8X8N - chains A and B of the 6 polymer chains in the assembly; structure by electron microscopy, 2.90 A resolution.

[Chain A]
Protein: Guanine nucleotide-binding protein G(i) subunit alpha
From: Homo sapiens
Sequence (360 residues; each row starts with the number of its first residue):
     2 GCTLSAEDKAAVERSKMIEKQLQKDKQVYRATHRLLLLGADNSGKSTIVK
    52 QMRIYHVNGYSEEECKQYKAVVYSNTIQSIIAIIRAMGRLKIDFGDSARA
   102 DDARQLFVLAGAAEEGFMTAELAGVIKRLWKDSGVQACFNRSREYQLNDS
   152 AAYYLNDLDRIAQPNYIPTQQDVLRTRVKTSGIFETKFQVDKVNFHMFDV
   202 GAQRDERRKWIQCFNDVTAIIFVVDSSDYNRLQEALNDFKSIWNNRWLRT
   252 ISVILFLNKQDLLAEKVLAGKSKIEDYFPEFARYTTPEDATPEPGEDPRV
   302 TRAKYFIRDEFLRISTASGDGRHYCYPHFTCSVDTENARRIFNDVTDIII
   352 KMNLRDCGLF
Not modelled in the structure: 2, 56-179

[Chain B]
Protein: Guanine nucleotide-binding protein G(I)/G(S)/G(T) subunit beta-1
From: Homo sapiens
UniProtKB: P62873 (GBB1_HUMAN); residues 7-345 here correspond to UniProt positions 2-340 (UniProt number = residue number - 5)
Sequence (371 residues; numbered 1 to 371; the number before each row is that of its first residue):
     1 MGSLLQSELDQLRQEAEQLKNQIRDARKACADATLSQITNNIDPVGRIQM
    51 RTRRTLRGHLAKIYAMHWGTDSRLLVSASQDGKLIIWDSYTTNKVHAIPL
   101 RSSWVMTCAYAPSGNYVACGGLDNICSIYNLKTREGNVRVSRELAGHTGY
   151 LSCCRFLDDNQIVTSSGDTTCALWDIETGQQTTTFTGHTGDVMSLSLAPD
   201 TRLFVSGACDASAKLWDVREGMCRQTFTGHESDINAICFFPNGNAFATGS
   251 DDATCRLFDLRADQELMTYSHDNIICGITSVSFSKSGRLLLAGYDDFNCN
   301 VWDALKADRAGVLAGHDNRVSCLGVTDDGMAVATGSWDSFLKIWNGSSGG
   351 GGSGGGGSSGVSGWRLFKKIS
Not modelled in the structure: 1-10, 349-371
Sequence notes: initiating methionine (1); expression tag (2-6, 346-371)
Curated features (UniProtKB/Swiss-Prot):
  - modified residue: Ser7 (N-acetylserine), His271 (Phosphohistidine)
Cystine bridges: Cys126-Cys154

[How chain A and chain B interact]
Contacting residue pairs (12):
  Arg15(A) - Val95(B)  hydrogen bond (side chain-backbone)
  Arg15(A) - His96(B)
  Glu20(A) - Lys94(B)  salt bridge
  Asp26(A) - Lys83(B)  salt bridge
  Thr181(A) - Asn124(B)  hydrogen bond (backbone-side chain)
  Thr181(A) - His147(B)
  Gln204(A) - Tyr150(B)
  Arg205(A) - Asp191(B)  salt bridge
  Arg209(A) - Asp233(B)  salt bridge
  Lys210(A) - Asp233(B)  salt bridge
  Asp217(A) - Lys62(B)  salt bridge
  Trp248(A) - Arg319(B)
Also at the interface, not in a pair above, chain A (18 interface residues in all): Ser16, Ile19, Leu23, Lys27, Ser182, Gln213, Cys214, Phe215
Also at the interface, not in a pair above, chain B (18 interface residues in all): Leu60, Tyr64, Gln80, Trp104, Asp123, Met193, Asp295

[Overview]
The chain A/chain B interface involves 18 residues from each chain; the contacts include 2 hydrogen bonds and
6 salt bridges. Polar contacts include Glu20(A)-Lys94(B), Asp26(A)-Lys83(B) and Arg205(A)-Asp191(B).
Here chain A is Guanine nucleotide-binding protein G(i) subunit alpha and chain B is Guanine
nucleotide-binding protein G(I)/G(S)/G(T) subunit beta-1, both from Homo sapiens. Entry 8X8N (Cryo-EM
structure of the octreotide-bound Somatostatin receptor 5-Gi protein complex) was determined by electron
microscopy together with 8X8L from the same study.
